PDB entry 3WMM | X-ray diffraction, 3.01 A resolution | chains M and H of the 36 polymer chains in the assembly

[Chain M]
Name: Photosynthetic reaction center M subunit
From: Thermochromatium tepidum
UniProt: A8ASG6 (A8ASG6_THETI); numbering as in UniProt (aligned over 1-325)
Amino-acid sequence (325 residues; each row starts with the number of its first residue):
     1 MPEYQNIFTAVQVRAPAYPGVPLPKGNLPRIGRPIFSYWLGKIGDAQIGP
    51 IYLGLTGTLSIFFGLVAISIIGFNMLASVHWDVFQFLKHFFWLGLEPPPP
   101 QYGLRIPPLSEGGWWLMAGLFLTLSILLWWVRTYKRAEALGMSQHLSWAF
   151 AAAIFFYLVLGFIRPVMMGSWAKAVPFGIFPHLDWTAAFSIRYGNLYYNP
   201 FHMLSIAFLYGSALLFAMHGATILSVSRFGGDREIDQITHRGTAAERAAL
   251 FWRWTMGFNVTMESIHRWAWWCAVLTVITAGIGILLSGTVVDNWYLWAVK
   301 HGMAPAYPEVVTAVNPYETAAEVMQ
Not modelled in the structure: 1, 321-325
Metal / ion sites: Fe ion: His-219, Glu-234, His-266 (shared with 2 residues of chain L)
Ligand contacts:
  - bacteriochlorophyll a (BCL), molecule 1: Ile-68, Ile-71, Leu-122, Ile-126, Phe-150, Ala-153, Phe-156, Tyr-157, Leu-160, Phe-177, Trp-185, Thr-186, Ala-187, Phe-189, Ser-190, Asn-195, Leu-196, Tyr-197, Asn-199, His-202, Ser-205, Ile-206, Leu-209, Tyr-210, Thr-276, Val-277, Thr-279, Ala-280, Gly-283, Ile-284
  - bacteriochlorophyll a (BCL), molecule 2: Trp-129, Phe-156, Tyr-157, Leu-160, Val-175, Ile-179, His-182, Leu-183, Trp-185, Thr-186
  - bacteriochlorophyll a (BCL), molecule 3: Thr-186, Tyr-197, Leu-209, Tyr-210
  - bacteriochlorophyll a (BCL), molecule 4: Tyr-197, His-202, Met-203, Ile-206, Ala-207, Tyr-210, Gly-211, Leu-214
  - bacteriopheophytin a (BPH), molecule 1: Ser-60, Ile-61, Leu-65, Ile-68, Ser-125, Ile-126, Trp-129, Thr-133, Leu-146, Ala-149, Phe-150, Ala-153, Ala-273, Val-274, Thr-276, Val-277
  - bacteriopheophytin a (BPH), molecule 2: Tyr-210, Ala-213, Leu-214, Ala-217, Met-218, Trp-252, Thr-255, Met-256
  - spirilloxanthin (CRT): Ile-68, Ser-69, Ile-71, Gly-72, Phe-73, Met-75, Phe-90, Leu-116, Gly-119, Leu-120, Thr-123, Tyr-157, Leu-160, Gly-161, Phe-162, Trp-171, Val-175, Pro-176, Phe-177, Gly-178, Ile-179, His-182
  - menaquinone 8 (MQ8): Leu-214, Leu-215, Met-218, His-219, Thr-222, Ala-248, Ala-249, Trp-252, Met-256, Phe-258, Asn-259, Val-260, Thr-261, Met-262, Ile-265, Trp-268
  - phosphatidylglycerol (PGW; (1R)-2-{[(S)-{[(2S)-2,3-dihydroxypropyl]oxy}(hydroxy)phosphoryl]oxy}-1-[(hexadecanoyloxy)methyl]ethyl (9Z)-octadec-9-enoate), molecule 1: Ile-31, Gly-32, Arg-33, Ile-35
  - phosphatidylglycerol (PGW), molecule 2: His-145, Arg-267, Trp-271

[Chain H]
Name: Photosynthetic reaction center H subunit
From: Thermochromatium tepidum
UniProt: D2Z0P9 (D2Z0P9_THETI); residue numbers follow UniProt; this construct covers 1-259
Amino-acid sequence (259 residues; numbered 1 to 259; the number before each row is that of its first residue):
     1 MSAGITHYIDAAQITIWAFWLFFFGLIIYLRREDKREGYPLDSDRTERSG
    51 GRVKVVGFPDLPDPKTFVLPHNGGTVVAPRVEAPVAVNATPFSPAPGSPL
   101 VPNGDPMLSGFGPAASPDRPKHCDLTFEGLPKIVPMRVAKEFSIAEGDPD
   151 PRGMTVVGLDGEVAGTVSDVWVDRSEPQIRYLEVEVAANKKKVLLPIGFS
   201 RFDKKARKVKVDAIKAAHFANVPTLSNPDQVTLYEEDKVCAYYAGGKLYA
   251 TAERAGPLL
Not modelled in the structure: 1

[Chain M / chain H interface]
Residue-residue contacts (98):
  Tyr-4(M) with Ile-197(H), hydrophobic
  Ala-10(M) with Asp-148(H); Lys-204(H)
  Val-11(M) with Asp-148(H); Pro-149(H); Ile-179(H); Phe-202(H), hydrophobic
  Gln-12(M) with Ile-144(H); Ala-145(H), hydrogen bond (backbone-backbone); Asp-148(H), hydrogen bond (backbone-side chain)
  Val-13(M) with Phe-142(H), hydrophobic; Ser-143(H); Ile-144(H), hydrophobic; Ala-145(H); Gln-178(H); Ile-179(H), hydrophobic
  Arg-14(M) with Glu-141(H); Phe-142(H); Ser-143(H), hydrogen bond (backbone-backbone)
  Ala-15(M) with Glu-141(H); Phe-142(H), hydrophobic
  Pro-16(M) with Glu-141(H)
  Tyr-38(M) with Asp-148(H), hydrogen bond
  Pro-200(M) with Ile-16(H), hydrophobic
  Phe-201(M) with Thr-15(H); Ile-16(H), hydrophobic
  Leu-204(M) with Phe-19(H), hydrophobic; Trp-20(H)
  Phe-208(M) with Phe-19(H), hydrophobic
  Arg-228(M) with Phe-199(H); Cys-240(H); Lys-247(H)
  Phe-229(M) with Phe-199(H), hydrophobic; Cys-240(H); Ala-241(H), hydrophobic; Ala-244(H), hydrophobic
  Asp-232(M) with Arg-180(H), salt bridge
  Arg-233(M) with Asp-124(H), salt bridge; Arg-180(H); Leu-233(H); Glu-236(H), salt bridge
  Asp-236(M) with Arg-119(H), salt bridge; Asp-124(H)
  Gln-237(M) with Arg-119(H)
  Ile-238(M) with Phe-67(H), hydrophobic
  Thr-239(M) with Leu-69(H); Val-76(H)
  His-240(M) with Leu-69(H); Val-76(H); Arg-119(H), hydrogen bond (backbone-side chain); Pro-120(H)
  Arg-241(M) with Glu-37(H), salt bridge; Glu-82(H), salt bridge; Arg-119(H), hydrogen bond (backbone-side chain)
  Gly-242(M) with Arg-119(H); Asp-237(H)
  Thr-243(M) with Ser-116(H); Pro-117(H); Arg-119(H); Asp-237(H), hydrogen bond (backbone-side chain)
  Glu-246(M) with Pro-117(H)
  Arg-247(M) with Pro-113(H); Ala-115(H), hydrogen bond (side chain-backbone); Ser-116(H); Ala-241(H)
  Arg-253(M) with Leu-41(H)
  Phe-258(M) with Arg-31(H)
  Asn-259(M) with Arg-31(H), hydrogen bond (backbone-side chain); Asp-34(H)
  Val-260(M) with Asp-34(H)
  Thr-261(M) with Glu-33(H); Asp-34(H); Glu-37(H)
  Glu-263(M) with Lys-65(H), salt bridge; Phe-67(H)
  Ser-264(M) with Glu-33(H); Asp-34(H), hydrogen bond
  Arg-267(M) with Tyr-29(H), hydrogen bond; Lys-65(H)
  Trp-268(M) with Leu-30(H); Arg-31(H); Asp-34(H), hydrogen bond
  Trp-271(M) with Phe-22(H), hydrophobic; Leu-26(H), hydrophobic
  Leu-275(M) with Phe-19(H), hydrophobic
  Thr-279(M) with Phe-19(H)
  Leu-286(M) with Ala-12(H), hydrophobic
  Val-290(M) with Ala-11(H), hydrophobic; Ala-12(H)
  Val-291(M) with Ala-12(H), hydrophobic
  Trp-297(M) with Asp-10(H), hydrogen bond; Ala-12(H); Gln-13(H)
  Lys-300(M) with His-7(H); Tyr-8(H)
  His-301(M) with Tyr-8(H); Asp-10(H), salt bridge; Gln-13(H), hydrogen bond
Other interface residues (no listed pair), chain M (50 interface residues in all): Pro-2, Val-21, Pro-22, Lys-42, Trp-294
Other interface residues (no listed pair), chain H (66 interface residues in all): Ile-9, Ile-27, Arg-36, Gly-38, Arg-80, Gly-112, Phe-127, Glu-146, Gly-147, Pro-151, Val-172, Pro-196, Gly-198, Ser-200

[In short]
50 residues of chain M and 66 residues of chain H are in contact, with 14 hydrogen bonds and 8 salt bridges.
Polar pairs include Asp-232(M)/Arg-180(H), Arg-233(M)/Asp-124(H) and Arg-233(M)/Glu-236(H). Ligands of chain
M: 4 copies of bacteriochlorophyll a, bacteriopheophytin a, menaquinone 8, spirilloxanthin and
phosphatidylglycerol.
Here chain M is Photosynthetic reaction center M subunit and chain H is Photosynthetic reaction center H
subunit, both from Thermochromatium tepidum. Entry 3WMM (Crystal structure of the LH1-RC complex from
Thermochromatium tepidum in C2 form) was determined by X-ray diffraction.
